Entry 9DTF (X-ray diffraction, 2.45 A resolution); this record covers chains A and B of the 6 polymer chains in the assembly.

[Chain A]
Molecule: Phenylalanine--tRNA ligase alpha subunit
Organism: Mycobacterium tuberculosis H37Rv
Notes: EC 6.1.1.20
UniProt: P9WFU3 (SYFA_MYCTU); residues 1-341 here = UniProt positions 1-341
Chain sequence (342 residues; numbered 0 to 341; the number before each row is that of its first residue; numbering starts at 0):
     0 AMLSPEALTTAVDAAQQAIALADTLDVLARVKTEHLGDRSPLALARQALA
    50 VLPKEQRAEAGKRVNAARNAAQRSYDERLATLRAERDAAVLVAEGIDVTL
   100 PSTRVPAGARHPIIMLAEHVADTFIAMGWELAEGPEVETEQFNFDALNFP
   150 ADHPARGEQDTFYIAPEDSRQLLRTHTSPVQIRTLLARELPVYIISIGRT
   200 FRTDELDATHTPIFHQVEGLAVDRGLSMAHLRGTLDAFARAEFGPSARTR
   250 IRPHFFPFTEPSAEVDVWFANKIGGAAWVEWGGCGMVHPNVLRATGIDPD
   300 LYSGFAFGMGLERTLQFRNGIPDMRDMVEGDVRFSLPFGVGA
Disordered / not traced: 55-61
Construct notes: expression tag (0)
Bound ions: Mg2+: Glu259 (shared with Glu476(B) of chain B)
Residues lining bound ligands: A1BCA ((5S)-7-benzyl-1,3,7-triazaspiro[4.4]nonane-2,4-dione): Ser177, Arg201, Phe213, Gln215, Glu217, Phe255, Phe257, Thr258, Glu279, Gly281, Gly282, Cys283, Ala305, Phe306, Gly307, Met308, Gly309
Reported in the primary citation:
  - binding site for tRNA(Phe): Gln46, Asn64
  - binding site for A1BCA: Arg201, Gln215, Phe255, Phe257
  - binding site for A1BCA: Gly309 (from molecular simulation)

[Chain B]
Molecule: Phenylalanine--tRNA ligase beta subunit
Organism: Mycobacterium tuberculosis H37Rv
Notes: EC 6.1.1.20
UniProt: P9WFU1 (SYFB_MYCTU); residues 1-831 here = UniProt positions 1-831
Chain sequence (835 residues; numbered -3 to 831; the number before each row is that of its first residue; numbers below 1 keep their minus sign (Gln-3 is residue -3)):
    -3 QSNAMRLPYSWLREVVAVGASGWDVTPGELEQTLLRIGHEVEEVIPLGPV
    47 DGPVTVGRVADIEELTGYKKPIRACAVDIGDRQYREIICGATNFAVGDLV
    97 VVALPGATLPGGFTISARKAYGRNSDGMICSAAELNLGADHSGILVLPPG
   147 AAEPGADGAGVLGLDDVVFHLAITPDRGYCMSVRGLARELACAYDLDFVD
   197 PASNSRVPPLPIEGPAWPLTVQPETGVRRFALRPVIGIDPAAVSPWWLQR
   247 RLLLCGIRATCPAVDVTNYVMLELGHPMHAHDRNRISGTLGVRFARSGET
   297 AVTLDGIERKLDTADVLIVDDAATAAIGGVMGAASTEVRADSTDVLLEAA
   347 IWDPAAVSRTQRRLHLPSEAARRYERTVDPAISVAALDRCARLLADIAGG
   397 EVSPTLTDWRGDPPCDDWSPPPIRMGVDVPDRIAGVAYPQGTTARRLAQI
   447 GAVVTHDGDTLTVTPPSWRPDLRQPADLVEEVLRLEGLEVIPSVLPPAPA
   497 GRGLTAGQQRRRTIGRSLALSGYVEILPTPFLPAGVFDLWGLEADDSRRM
   547 TTRVLNPLEADRPQLATTLLPALLEALVRNVSRGLVDVALFAIAQVVQPT
   597 EQTRGVGLIPVDRRPTDDEIAMLDASLPRQPQHVAAVLAGLREPRGPWGP
   647 GRPVEAADAFEAVRIIARASRVDVTLRPAQYLPWHPGRCAQVFVGESSVG
   697 HAGQLHPAVIERSGLPKGTCAVELNLDAIPCSAPLPAPRVSPYPAVFQDV
   747 SLVVAADIPAQAVADAVRAGAGDLLEDIALFDVFTGPQIGEHRKSLTFAL
   797 RFRAPDRTLTEDDASAARDAAVQSAAERVGAVLRG
Disordered / not traced: -3
Construct notes: expression tag (-3 to 0)
Bound ions: Mg2+: Glu476 (shared with Glu259(A) of chain A)
Reported in the primary citation:
  - binding site for tRNA(Phe): Phe780
  - catalytic residues: Thr263, Asn264, Ser364 (proposed by the authors, not directly observed)
  - specificity-determining residues: Gly325, Glu344 (proposed by the authors, not directly observed)

[Interface between chain A and chain B]
Pairs across the interface (189; chain A residue first):
  Pro100(A) with Trp644(B)
  Thr102(A) with Trp644(B)
  Arg103(A) with Glu639(B); Pro640(B); Trp644(B)
  Val104(A) with Ser517(B)
  Pro105(A) with Gly518(B); Pro640(B)
  Ala106(A) with Ala515(B)
  Gly107(A) with Ala515(B), hydrogen bond (backbone-backbone); Gly518(B); Tyr519(B)
  Ala108(A) with Ala515(B); Tyr519(B), hydrogen bond (backbone-backbone); Val520(B); Glu521(B), hydrogen bond (backbone-backbone)
  Arg109(A) with Arg508(B); Gly511(B); Arg512(B); Ala515(B); Glu521(B)
  His110(A) with Glu521(B), hydrogen bond (backbone-side chain); Leu523(B)
  Ile113(A) with Glu521(B)
  Glu117(A) with Arg508(B), salt bridge; Arg512(B), salt bridge
  Ala120(A) with Arg508(B)
  Asp121(A) with Arg508(B), salt bridge
  Ile124(A) with Gly499(B); Leu500(B), hydrophobic
  Met126(A) with Ala494(B)
  Gly127(A) with Pro495(B); Gly497(B)
  Glu129(A) with Gly497(B); Arg498(B), salt bridge
  Leu130(A) with Gln504(B), hydrogen bond (backbone-side chain)
  Glu132(A) with Gln504(B); Arg507(B), salt bridge
  Pro134(A) with Gln626(B)
  Glu135(A) with Gln591(B), hydrogen bond; Gln626(B), hydrogen bond (backbone-side chain)
  Val136(A) with Leu561(B), hydrophobic; Val593(B), hydrophobic; Leu623(B); Gln626(B), hydrogen bond (backbone-side chain)
  Glu137(A) with Leu623(B)
  Thr138(A) with Leu619(B); Ser622(B); Leu623(B)
  Gln140(A) with Leu604(B); Ile605(B), hydrogen bond (side chain-backbone); Val607(B)
  Phe141(A) with Leu619(B), hydrophobic
  Asp144(A) with Leu604(B); Val607(B)
  Asp151(A) with Ala351(B); Ser354(B); Arg355(B), salt bridge
  His152(A) with Pro171(B); Glu371(B)
  Pro153(A) with Pro171(B), hydrophobic; Glu371(B); Arg372(B)
  Ala154(A) with Pro171(B), hydrophobic
  Asp159(A) with Asn552(B), hydrogen bond
  Thr160(A) with Asn552(B), hydrogen bond (backbone-side chain)
  Phe161(A) with Val550(B), hydrophobic; Asn552(B); Pro553(B), hydrophobic; Leu554(B)
  Tyr162(A) with Val550(B); Leu551(B), hydrogen bond (backbone-backbone); Asn552(B), hydrogen bond (backbone-side chain)
  Ile163(A) with Thr548(B); Arg549(B); Thr599(B)
  Ala164(A) with Arg549(B), hydrogen bond (backbone-backbone); Leu551(B); Thr599(B), hydrogen bond (backbone-side chain)
  Pro165(A) with Thr599(B)
  Glu166(A) with Leu551(B)
  Ser168(A) with Thr599(B); Gly601(B)
  Arg169(A) with Val602(B), hydrogen bond (side chain-backbone); Gly603(B); Leu604(B)
  Gln170(A) with Thr599(B); Ser622(B); Pro624(B)
  Leu172(A) with Phe527(B), hydrophobic; Val550(B), hydrophobic; Leu561(B), hydrophobic
  Arg182(A) with Asp620(B), salt bridge; Leu623(B)
  Leu185(A) with Arg610(B), hydrogen bond (backbone-side chain); Ile616(B), hydrophobic
  Arg187(A) with Arg498(B)
  Tyr192(A) with Pro492(B), hydrophobic; Pro493(B); Ala494(B), hydrophobic; Pro495(B)
  Arg198(A) with Pro524(B), hydrogen bond (side chain-backbone); Pro526(B); Gln591(B)
  Phe200(A) with Pro526(B), hydrophobic
  Asp203(A) with Leu554(B)
  Glu204(A) with Leu554(B)
  Pro211(A) with Leu554(B), hydrophobic
  Ile212(A) with Thr525(B); Pro526(B)
  His214(A) with Leu523(B)
  Ser226(A) with Arg428(B); Ile429(B); Gly431(B)
  Met227(A) with Ile429(B), hydrogen bond (backbone-backbone); Leu479(B), hydrophobic; Ile487(B), hydrophobic
  Ala228(A) with Ala430(B); Ile487(B); Pro488(B); Val490(B), hydrogen bond (backbone-backbone)
  His229(A) with Val490(B); Leu491(B); Pro492(B)
  Arg231(A) with Leu484(B); Glu485(B); Ile487(B), hydrogen bond (side chain-backbone); Pro488(B); Ser489(B), hydrogen bond (backbone-side chain)
  Gly232(A) with Ser489(B); Val490(B); Leu491(B)
  Thr233(A) with Pro492(B)
  Asp235(A) with Ser489(B), hydrogen bond
  Ala236(A) with Leu491(B), hydrophobic
  Arg249(A) with Gln28(B)
  Ile250(A) with Leu484(B), hydrophobic
  Arg251(A) with Leu31(B); Leu484(B)
  Pro252(A) with Leu31(B); Arg32(B); Ile33(B); Gly34(B); Arg480(B); Leu484(B)
  His253(A) with Glu476(B)
  Phe254(A) with Thr170(B); Pro171(B), hydrophobic; Asp172(B)
  Glu259(A) with Ala472(B); Asp473(B); Glu476(B)
  Pro260(A) with Glu476(B); Leu479(B), hydrophobic
  Ser261(A) with Glu476(B), hydrogen bond (backbone-side chain)
  Met285(A) with Ile429(B), hydrophobic
  Pro288(A) with Gln470(B); Ala472(B)
  Asn289(A) with Gln470(B), hydrogen bond
  Arg292(A) with Gln470(B), hydrogen bond; Arg609(B); Arg610(B)
  Ala293(A) with Val607(B); Arg609(B); Arg610(B); Pro611(B)
  Thr294(A) with Arg610(B)
  Gly295(A) with Arg610(B)
  Met326(A) with Leu523(B)
  Val327(A) with Leu523(B)
  Glu328(A) with Arg575(B), salt bridge
  Gly329(A) with Ile522(B); Asn576(B), hydrogen bond (backbone-side chain)
  Asp330(A) with Asn576(B); Arg579(B); Leu581(B)
  Val331(A) with Val520(B), hydrophobic; Asn576(B), hydrogen bond (backbone-side chain); Leu581(B), hydrophobic; Val584(B), hydrophobic; Leu586(B), hydrophobic
  Arg332(A) with Arg579(B); Leu581(B)
  Ser334(A) with Val520(B); Glu521(B)
  Leu335(A) with Val520(B), hydrophobic
  Val339(A) with Ala515(B); Leu516(B)
  Ala341(A) with Arg512(B)
Also at the interface, not in a pair above, chain A (107 interface residues in all): Ser101, Ile112, Trp128, Ala131, Gly133, Ala145, Gly156, Pro190, Thr202, Asp222, Leu225, Arg247, Ala262, His287, Phe304, Glu311
Also at the interface, not in a pair above, chain B (104 interface residues in all): Glu36, Pro350, Arg358, Val475, Ala496, Ala572, Phe587, Ala590, Arg600, Asp608, Arg638, Pro643

[In short]
107 residues of chain A and 104 residues of chain B are in contact, with 28 hydrogen bonds and 8 salt bridges.
Polar pairs include Glu117(A)-Arg508(B), Glu117(A)-Arg512(B) and Asp121(A)-Arg508(B). Ligands of chain A:
compound A1BCA. From the paper: catalytic residues Thr263(B), Asn264(B) and Ser364(B); a binding site for
A1BCA at Arg201(A), Gln215(A) and Phe255(A) among others.
Here chain A is Phenylalanine--tRNA ligase alpha subunit and chain B is Phenylalanine--tRNA ligase beta
subunit, both from Mycobacterium tuberculosis H37Rv. Entry 9DTF (Crystal structure of the complex of M.
tuberculosis PheRS with cognate precursor tRNA and fragment DDD01008876) was determined by X-ray diffraction
(same publication as 9DRT, 9DSX, 9DRS and 9DRV).
